PDB entry 3ZFF | X-ray diffraction, 3.40 A resolution | chains C and D of the 4 polymer chains in the assembly

# Chain C
Molecule: VP3
From: Human enterovirus 71
Reference sequence: A9X4C2 (A9X4C2_9ENTO); residues 1-242 here correspond to UniProt positions 324-565 (UniProt number = residue number + 323)
Chain sequence (242 residues; row label = number of the first residue in the row):
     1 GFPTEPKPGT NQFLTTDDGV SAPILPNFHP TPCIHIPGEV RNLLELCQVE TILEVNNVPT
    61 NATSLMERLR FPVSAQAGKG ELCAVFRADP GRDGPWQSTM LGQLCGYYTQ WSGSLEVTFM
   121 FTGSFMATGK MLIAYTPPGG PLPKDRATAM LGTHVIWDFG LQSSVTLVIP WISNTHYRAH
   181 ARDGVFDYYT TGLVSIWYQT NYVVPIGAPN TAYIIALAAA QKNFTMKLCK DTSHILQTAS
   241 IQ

# Chain D
Molecule: VP4
From: Human enterovirus 71
Reference sequence: A9X4C2 (A9X4C2_9ENTO); residues 1-69 here = UniProt positions 1-69
Chain sequence (69 residues; numbered 1 to 69; the number before each row is that of its first residue):
     1 MGSQVSTQRS GSHENSNSAT EGSTINYTTI NYYKDSYAAT AGKQSLKQDP DKFANPVKDI
    61 FTEMAAPLK
Not modelled in the structure: 1-12

# How chain C and chain D interact
Contacting residue pairs (44):
  Asp18(C) - Thr40(D)
  Asp18(C) - Ala41(D)  hydrogen bond (side chain-backbone)
  Asp18(C) - Gly42(D)  hydrogen bond (side chain-backbone)
  Gly19(C) - Thr40(D)
  Val20(C) - Ile30(D)
  Val20(C) - Tyr32(D)  hydrophobic
  Val20(C) - Ala38(D)
  Val20(C) - Ala39(D)  hydrophobic
  Val20(C) - Thr40(D)
  Ser21(C) - Tyr33(D)
  Ser21(C) - Ala38(D)
  Ala22(C) - Tyr33(D)
  Pro23(C) - Tyr33(D)
  Pro23(C) - Asp35(D)
  Pro23(C) - Tyr37(D)  hydrophobic
  Pro23(C) - Ala38(D)
  Ile24(C) - Tyr37(D)
  Leu25(C) - Asp35(D)
  Leu25(C) - Tyr37(D)  hydrogen bond (backbone-side chain)
  Pro26(C) - Asp35(D)
  Asn27(C) - Asn15(D)  hydrogen bond
  Asn27(C) - Lys34(D)
  Asn27(C) - Asp35(D)  hydrogen bond (backbone-side chain)
  Phe28(C) - Asn17(D)  hydrogen bond (backbone-side chain)
  His29(C) - Asn15(D)
  His29(C) - Ser16(D)
  His29(C) - Asn17(D)
  Pro30(C) - Asn17(D)
  Gly38(C) - Lys52(D)
  Gly38(C) - Phe53(D)
  Glu39(C) - Lys52(D)  hydrogen bond (backbone-side chain)
  Glu39(C) - Phe53(D)
  Val40(C) - Phe53(D)  hydrophobic
  Arg41(C) - Thr24(D)
  Arg41(C) - Ile25(D)
  Arg41(C) - Lys47(D)
  Asn42(C) - Gln48(D)
  Glu45(C) - Gln48(D)
  Glu45(C) - Asp49(D)  hydrogen bond (side chain-backbone)
  Gln48(C) - Pro50(D)
  Val49(C) - Phe53(D)  hydrophobic
  Gln162(C) - Ala66(D)
  Gln162(C) - Pro67(D)
  Gln162(C) - Leu68(D)  hydrogen bond (side chain-backbone)
Also at the interface, not in a pair above, chain C (25 interface residues in all): Leu44, Leu161, Lys222
Also at the interface, not in a pair above, chain D (28 interface residues in all): Ser18, Asn31, Ala54

# Overview
25 residues of chain C face 28 of chain D across their interface, with 9 hydrogen bonds. Among the polar pairs
are Asp18(C)-Ala41(D), Asp18(C)-Gly42(D) and Leu25(C)-Tyr37(D).
Chain C is VP3 and chain D is VP4, both from Human enterovirus 71; the structure, Human enterovirus 71 in
complex with capsid binding inhibitor WIN51711, was determined by X-ray diffraction, deposited together with
3ZFE and 3ZFG.
